Entry 6I5O (X-ray diffraction, 1.33 A resolution); this record covers chains D and E of the 5 polymer chains in the assembly.

Chain D (and E):
Molecule: SPBc2 prophage-derived uncharacterized protein YomS
Source organism: Bacillus subtilis (strain 168)
Notes: chain E of this document is another copy of the same molecule, construct and numbering; everything in this record applies to it too
UniProt: O31965 (YOMS_BACSU); residue numbers follow UniProt; this construct covers 1-118
Amino-acid sequence (118 residues; each row starts with the number of its first residue):
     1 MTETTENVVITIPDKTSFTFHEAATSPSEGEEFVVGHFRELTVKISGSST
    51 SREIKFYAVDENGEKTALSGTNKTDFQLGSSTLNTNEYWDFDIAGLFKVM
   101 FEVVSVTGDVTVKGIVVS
Not modelled in the structure: 1-6

Interface between chain D and chain E:
Residue-residue contacts - 56 pairs, chain D then chain E:
  Asn-7(D) with Val-9(E); Ile-10(E), hydrogen bond (backbone-backbone)
  Val-8(D) with Ile-10(E)
  Val-9(D) with Val-9(E), hydrophobic; Ile-10(E), hydrogen bond (backbone-backbone); Thr-11(E); Ile-12(E), hydrogen bond (backbone-backbone)
  Ile-10(D) with Ile-12(E); Pro-13(E); Asp-14(E)
  Thr-11(D) with Thr-11(E); Ile-12(E), hydrogen bond (backbone-backbone); Asp-14(E); Ser-118(E), hydrogen bond (backbone-side chain)
  Ile-12(D) with Asp-14(E); His-37(E); Ser-118(E)
  Pro-13(D) with His-37(E); Arg-39(E)
  Lys-15(D) with Val-35(E); Gly-36(E), hydrogen bond (side chain-backbone); His-37(E); Phe-38(E), hydrogen bond (side chain-backbone); Ala-94(E), hydrogen bond (side chain-backbone)
  Arg-39(D) with Arg-39(E)
  Glu-40(D) with Arg-39(E), salt bridge; Ala-94(E); Gly-95(E)
  Thr-42(D) with Gly-95(E)
  Lys-44(D) with Asp-60(E), salt bridge; Glu-64(E), salt bridge; Thr-66(E)
  Ser-46(D) with Asp-60(E); Glu-64(E), hydrogen bond
  Lys-73(D) with Leu-68(E); Ser-69(E), hydrogen bond (backbone-backbone); Asp-92(E), hydrogen bond (side chain-backbone); Leu-96(E)
  Thr-74(D) with Thr-66(E); Ala-67(E), hydrogen bond (side chain-backbone); Ser-69(E), hydrogen bond (backbone-side chain)
  Phe-76(D) with Ser-69(E); Leu-78(E), hydrophobic
  Asn-86(D) with Glu-64(E); Lys-65(E), hydrogen bond (side chain-backbone); Thr-66(E), hydrogen bond
  Tyr-88(D) with Ala-58(E), hydrophobic; Val-59(E); Asp-60(E); Thr-66(E); Leu-96(E), hydrophobic
  Ile-115(D) with Gly-95(E); Leu-96(E)
  Val-117(D) with Arg-39(E); Ala-94(E)
  Ser-118(D) with Arg-39(E), hydrogen bond (backbone-side chain)
Other interface residues (no listed pair), chain D (25 interface residues in all): Ile-45, Asp-75, Glu-87, Asp-90
Other interface residues (no listed pair), chain E (30 interface residues in all): Val-8, Glu-61, Gly-70, Phe-97

Summary:
25 residues of chain D and 30 residues of chain E are in contact; the contacts include 16 hydrogen bonds and 3
salt bridges. Among the polar pairs are Glu-40(D)/Arg-39(E), Lys-44(D)/Asp-60(E) and Lys-44(D)/Glu-64(E).
Chain D and chain E are both SPBc2 prophage-derived uncharacterized protein YomS (Bacillus subtilis (strain
168)); the structure, Crystal structure of SPBc2 prophage-derived protein YomS, was determined by X-ray
diffraction together with 6I56 and 6IA5 from the same study.
